PDB entry 6OUY | X-ray diffraction, 1.60 A resolution | chain A

== Chain A ==
Protein: Tryptophan synthase alpha chain
From: Salmonella enterica subsp. enterica serovar Typhimurium str. LT2
Notes: EC 4.2.1.20
UniProt: P00929 (TRPA_SALTY); residues 1-268 here = UniProt positions 1-268
Chain sequence (268 residues; each row starts with the number of its first residue):
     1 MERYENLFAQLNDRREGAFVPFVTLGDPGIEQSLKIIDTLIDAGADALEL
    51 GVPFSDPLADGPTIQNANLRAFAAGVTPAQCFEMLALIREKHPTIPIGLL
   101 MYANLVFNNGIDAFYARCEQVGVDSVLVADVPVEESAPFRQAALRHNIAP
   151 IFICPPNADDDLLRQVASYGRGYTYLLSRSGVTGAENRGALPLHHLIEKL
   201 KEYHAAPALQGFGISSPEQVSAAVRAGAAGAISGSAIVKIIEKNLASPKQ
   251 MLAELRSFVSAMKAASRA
Disordered / not traced: 180-189
Swiss-Prot annotation at these positions:
  - active site (Proton acceptor): E49, D60
From the paper describing this entry:
  - contacts within the chain: F19-D46 (hydrogen bond), A103-D130 (hydrogen bond), I97-D124 (hydrogen bond)
  - conformationally variable residues (order/disorder transition): F107, R179 to R188
  - catalytic residues: E49, D60 (citing earlier work)

== Overview ==
UniProt lists active-site residues E49 and D60. The paper reports catalytic residues E49 and D60;
conformational variability at F107 and R179.
Chain A is Tryptophan synthase alpha chain (Salmonella enterica subsp. enterica serovar Typhimurium str. LT2);
the structure, The crystal structure of the isolate tryptophan synthase alpha-chain from Salmonella enterica
serovar typhimurium at 1.60 ..., was determined by X-ray diffraction (same publication as 6OSO).
